Entry 1EBD (X-ray diffraction, 2.60 A resolution); this record covers chains B and C of the 3 polymer chains in the assembly.

# Chain B
Molecule: Dihydrolipoamide dehydrogenase
Organism: Geobacillus stearothermophilus
Notes: EC 1.8.1.4
UniProtKB: P11959 (DLD1_BACST); residue numbers follow UniProt; this construct covers 7-461
Sequence (455 residues; each row starts with the number of its first residue):
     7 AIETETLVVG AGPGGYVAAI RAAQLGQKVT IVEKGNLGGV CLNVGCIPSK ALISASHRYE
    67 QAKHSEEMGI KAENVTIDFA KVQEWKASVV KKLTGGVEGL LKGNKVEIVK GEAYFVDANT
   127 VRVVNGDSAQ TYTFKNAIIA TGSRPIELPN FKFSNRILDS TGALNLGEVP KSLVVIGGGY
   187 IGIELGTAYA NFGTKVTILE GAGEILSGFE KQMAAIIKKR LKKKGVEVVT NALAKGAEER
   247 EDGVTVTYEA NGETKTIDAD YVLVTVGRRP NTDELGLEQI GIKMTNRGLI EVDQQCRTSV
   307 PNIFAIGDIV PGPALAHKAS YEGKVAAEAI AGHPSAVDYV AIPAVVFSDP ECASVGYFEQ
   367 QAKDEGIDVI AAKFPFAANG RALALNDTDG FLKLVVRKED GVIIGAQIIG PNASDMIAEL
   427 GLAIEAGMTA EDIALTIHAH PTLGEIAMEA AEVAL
Residues lining bound ligands: FAD (flavin-adenine dinucleotide): Val-15, Gly-16, Ala-17, Gly-18, Pro-19, Gly-20, Gly-21, Val-38, Glu-39, Lys-40, Gly-41, Asn-42, Gly-45, Val-46, Cys-47, Val-50, Gly-51, Cys-52, Ser-55, Lys-56, Gly-117, Glu-118, Ala-119, Ala-146, Thr-147, Gly-148, Ser-149, Ser-166, Tyr-186, Ile-187, Arg-274, Leu-281, Ile-312, Gly-313, Asp-314, Ala-320, Leu-321, Ala-322, His-323, Ala-325
From the paper describing this entry:
  - conformationally variable residues (side-chain flip): His-446, Glu-451
  - catalytic residues: His-446

# Chain C
Molecule: Dihydrolipoamide acetyltransferase
Organism: Geobacillus stearothermophilus
Notes: fragment: binding domain, residues 130 - 170
UniProtKB: P11961 (ODP2_BACST); residues 130-170 here correspond to UniProt positions 129-169 (UniProt number = residue number - 1)
Sequence (41 residues; row label = number of the first residue in the row):
   130 IAMPSVRKYA REKGVDIRLV QGTGKNGRVL KEDIDAFLAG G
From the paper describing this entry:
  - contacts within the chain: Val-135/Ile-163 (hydrophobic contact), Ala-131/Arg-136 (hydrogen bond), Tyr-138/Asp-164 (hydrogen bond), Ala-139/Ile-163 (hydrophobic contact), Lys-142/Val-144 (hydrophobic contact), Val-144/Val-149 (hydrophobic contact), Val-144/Ile-163 (hydrophobic contact), Gln-150/Thr-152 (hydrogen bond), Asn-155/Arg-157 (hydrogen bond), Val-149/Val-158 (hydrophobic contact), Val-144/Leu-167 (hydrophobic contact)
  - conformationally variable residues (side-chain flip): Arg-136

# Interface between chain B and chain C
Residue-residue contacts (17; chain B residue first):
  Pro-340(B) / Arg-140(C)
  Pro-340(B) / Glu-141(C)
  Ala-342(B) / Arg-140(C)
  Asp-344(B) / Arg-136(C)  salt bridge
  Asp-344(B) / Arg-140(C)  salt bridge
  Val-346(B) / Arg-136(C)
  Arg-403(B) / Ile-130(C)
  Asp-406(B) / Ile-130(C)
  Val-408(B) / Ile-130(C)  hydrophobic
  Glu-431(B) / Ala-131(C)
  Glu-431(B) / Pro-133(C)
  Glu-431(B) / Arg-136(C)  salt bridge
  Ala-432(B) / Ala-131(C)
  Ala-432(B) / Arg-157(C)  hydrogen bond (backbone-side chain)
  Gly-433(B) / Ile-130(C)
  Gly-433(B) / Arg-157(C)  hydrogen bond (backbone-side chain)
  Asp-438(B) / Asn-155(C)
Interface residues without a listed pair, chain B (13 interface residues in all): Ser-341, Tyr-345
Interface residues without a listed pair, chain C (9 interface residues in all): Met-132
The authors on this interface:
  - specific contacts: Pro-133(C)/Glu-431(B), Arg-136(C)/Asp-344(B), Arg-136(C)/Glu-431(B), Arg-140(C)/Asp-344(B), Arg-140(C)/Ala-342(B), Arg-157(C)/Ala-432(B)
  - interface residues, chain C: Glu-141(C)

# Summary
13 residues of chain B and 9 residues of chain C are in contact, with 2 hydrogen bonds and 3 salt bridges.
Polar contacts include Asp-344(B)/Arg-136(C), Asp-344(B)/Arg-140(C) and Glu-431(B)/Arg-136(C). The authors
report contacts between Pro-133(C) and Glu-431(B), Arg-136(C) and Asp-344(B) and Arg-136(C) and Glu-431(B)
among others. The paper reports the catalytic residue His-446(B); the interface residue Glu-141(C).
Here chain B is Dihydrolipoamide dehydrogenase and chain C is Dihydrolipoamide acetyltransferase, both from
Geobacillus stearothermophilus. Entry 1EBD (Dihydrolipoamide dehydrogenase complexed with the binding domain
of the dihydrolipoamide acetylase) was determined by X-ray diffraction.
